3DVA - chains B and D of the 5 polymer chains in the assembly; structure by X-ray diffraction, 2.35 A resolution.

# Chain B (and D)
Protein: Pyruvate dehydrogenase E1 component subunit beta
Source organism: Bacillus stearothermophilus
Notes: EC 1.2.4.1; chain D of this document is another copy of the same molecule, construct and numbering; everything in this record applies to it too
UniProtKB: P21874 (ODPB_BACST); residues 0-324 here correspond to UniProt positions 1-325 (UniProt number = residue number + 1)
Chain sequence (325 residues; row label = number of the first residue in the row; numbering starts at 0):
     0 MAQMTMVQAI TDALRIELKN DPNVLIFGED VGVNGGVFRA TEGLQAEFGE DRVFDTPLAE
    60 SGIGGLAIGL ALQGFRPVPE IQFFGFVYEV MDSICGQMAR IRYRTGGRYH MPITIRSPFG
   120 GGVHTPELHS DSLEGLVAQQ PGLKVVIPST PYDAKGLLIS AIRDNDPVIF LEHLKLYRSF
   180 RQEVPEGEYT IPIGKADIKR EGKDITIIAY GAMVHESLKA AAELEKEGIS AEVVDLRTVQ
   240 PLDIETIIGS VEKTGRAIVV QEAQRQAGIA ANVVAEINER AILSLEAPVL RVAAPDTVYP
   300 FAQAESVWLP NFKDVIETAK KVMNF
Not modelled in the structure: 0
Swiss-Prot annotation at these positions:
  - binding site (thiamine diphosphate): Glu-59
Ion coordination: K+: Ile-112, Ala-160, Asp-163, Asp-165
Ligand contacts: 3-deaza-thdp (TPW; 2-{4-[(4-amino-2-methylpyrimidin-5-yl)methyl]-3-methylthiophen-2-yl}ethyl trihydrogen diphosphate): Glu-28, Asp-29, Leu-57, Glu-59, Gln-81, Phe-85, Glu-88
What the authors report for this chain:
  - catalytic residues: Glu-59, His-128 (proposed by the authors, not directly observed)
  - mutagenesis - H128N, H128Q: unchanged binding to Dihydrolipoyllysine-residue acetyltransferase component of pyruvate dehydrogenase complex
  - mutagenesis - H128Q: unchanged catalytic activity (DCPIP assay)
  - mutagenesis - H128N: decreased catalytic activity (DCPIP assay)
  - mutagenesis - H128N (less than 5%), H128Q (less than 5%): decreased catalytic activity (PDH complex activity)
  - mutagenesis - H128Q: unchanged catalytic activity on DCPIP
  - mutagenesis - H128N: decreased catalytic activity on DCPIP
  - mutagenesis - H128N, H128Q: unchanged binding to E2p

# Chain B / chain D interface
Contacting residue pairs (85; chain B residue first):
  Tyr-87(B) with Met-90(D), hydrophobic; Asp-91(D); Cys-94(D), hydrophobic; Gly-95(D); Arg-99(D), hydrogen bond; Gln-139(D), hydrogen bond
  Glu-88(B) with Asp-91(D)
  Met-90(B) with Tyr-87(D), hydrophobic; Met-90(D), hydrophobic
  Asp-91(B) with Tyr-87(D); Glu-88(D)
  Cys-94(B) with Tyr-87(D)
  Gly-95(B) with Tyr-87(D); Leu-127(D)
  Arg-99(B) with Tyr-87(D), hydrogen bond; Leu-127(D); Asp-130(D), salt bridge; Val-297(D)
  Tyr-102(B) with Val-297(D), hydrophobic; Tyr-298(D), hydrogen bond (side chain-backbone); Pro-299(D); Phe-300(D), hydrogen bond (side chain-backbone)
  Arg-103(B) with Glu-126(D), salt bridge; Phe-300(D)
  Glu-126(B) with Arg-103(D), salt bridge
  Leu-127(B) with Gly-95(D); Arg-99(D)
  Asp-130(B) with Arg-99(D), salt bridge
  Gly-134(B) with Gln-138(D)
  Leu-135(B) with Leu-135(D); Gln-138(D), hydrogen bond (backbone-side chain)
  Ala-137(B) with Gln-265(D), hydrogen bond (backbone-side chain)
  Gln-138(B) with Gly-134(D), hydrogen bond (side chain-backbone); Leu-135(D); Gln-138(D), hydrogen bond; Gln-265(D); Ala-266(D)
  Gln-139(B) with Tyr-87(D), hydrogen bond; Gln-265(D), hydrogen bond (backbone-side chain)
  Pro-140(B) with Gln-263(D); Gln-265(D); Asp-295(D); Thr-296(D); Val-297(D)
  Gln-239(B) with Gln-265(D)
  Gln-263(B) with Pro-140(D)
  Arg-264(B) with Glu-278(D), salt bridge
  Gln-265(B) with Ala-137(D), hydrogen bond (side chain-backbone); Gln-138(D); Gln-139(D); Pro-140(D); Gln-239(D)
  Ala-266(B) with Gln-138(D)
  Gly-267(B) with Gln-138(D), hydrogen bond (backbone-side chain)
  Ala-270(B) with Ala-270(D); Asn-271(D)
  Asn-271(B) with Ala-270(D); Arg-290(D)
  Val-273(B) with Ala-274(D), hydrophobic; Asn-277(D)
  Ala-274(B) with Val-273(D), hydrophobic
  Glu-275(B) with Arg-290(D), salt bridge
  Asn-277(B) with Asn-277(D), hydrogen bond; Pro-287(D)
  Glu-278(B) with Arg-264(D), salt bridge; Leu-289(D); Arg-290(D), salt bridge
  Ile-281(B) with Ile-281(D), hydrophobic; Pro-287(D), hydrophobic
  Pro-287(B) with Asn-277(D); Ile-281(D), hydrophobic
  Val-288(B) with Asn-277(D), hydrogen bond (backbone-side chain)
  Leu-289(B) with Glu-278(D)
  Arg-290(B) with Glu-275(D), salt bridge; Glu-278(D), salt bridge
  Asp-295(B) with Pro-140(D)
  Thr-296(B) with Pro-140(D)
  Val-297(B) with Arg-99(D); Tyr-102(D), hydrogen bond (backbone-side chain); Pro-140(D)
  Tyr-298(B) with Tyr-102(D), hydrogen bond (backbone-side chain)
  Pro-299(B) with Tyr-102(D)
  Phe-300(B) with Tyr-102(D), hydrogen bond (backbone-side chain); Arg-103(D)
  Phe-324(B) with Leu-282(D), hydrophobic
Also at the interface, not in a pair above, chain B (45 interface residues in all): Ala-98, Leu-282
Also at the interface, not in a pair above, chain D (44 interface residues in all): Ala-98, Gly-267, Phe-324

# In short
45 residues of chain B and 44 residues of chain D are in contact; the contacts include 18 hydrogen bonds and
10 salt bridges. Among the polar pairs are Arg-99(B)/Asp-130(D), Arg-103(B)/Glu-126(D) and
Arg-264(B)/Glu-278(D). From the paper: catalytic residues Glu-59(B) and His-128(B); H128N and H128Q of chain B
reduce catalytic activity (PDH complex activity).
Both chains are Pyruvate dehydrogenase E1 component subunit beta (Bacillus stearothermophilus). Entry 3DVA
(Snapshots of catalysis in the E1 subunit of the pyruvate dehydrogenase multi-enzyme complex) was determined
by X-ray diffraction (same publication as 3DV0 and 3DUF).
